8YVF - chains p and X1 of the 71 polymer chains in the assembly; structure by electron microscopy, 2.99 A resolution.

== Chain p ==
Protein: Major carboxysome shell protein CsoS1A
From: Halothiobacillus neapolitanus
Reference sequence: P45689 (CSOSA_HALNC); numbering as in UniProt (aligned over 1-98)
Sequence (98 residues; each row starts with the number of its first residue):
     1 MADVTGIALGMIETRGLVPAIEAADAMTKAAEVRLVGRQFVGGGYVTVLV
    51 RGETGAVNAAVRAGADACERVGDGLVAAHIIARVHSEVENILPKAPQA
Unresolved in the structure: 1-5, 98

== Chain X1 ==
Protein: Carboxysome assembly protein CsoS2B
From: Halothiobacillus neapolitanus
Reference sequence: O85041 (CSOS2_HALNC); residue numbers follow UniProt; this construct covers 592-869
Sequence (279 residues; row label = number of the first residue in the row):
   591 MPFCTSTPEPEAQSTEQSLTCEGQIISGTSVDASDLVTGNEIGEQQLISG
   641 DAYVGAQQTGCLPTSPRFNQTGNVQSMGFKNTNQPEQNFAPGEVMPTDFS
   691 IQTPARSAQNRITGNDIAPSGRITGPGMLATGLITGTPEFRHAARELVGS
   741 PQPMAMAMANRNKAAQAPVVQPEVVATQEKPELVCAPRSDQMDRVSGEGK
   791 ERCHITGDDWSVNKHITGTAGQWASGRNPSMRGNARVVETSAFANRNVPK
   841 PEKPGSKITGSSGNDTQGSLITYSGGARG
Unresolved in the structure: 591-603, 652-869
Sequence notes: initiating methionine (591)
Cystine bridges: C611-C651

== Interface between chain p and chain X1 ==
Residue-residue contacts (25):
  T54(p) with Y643(X1)
  G55(p) with Y643(X1)
  N58(p) with Y643(X1)
  V61(p) with I638(X1), hydrophobic
  R62(p) with I632(X1); G633(X1), hydrogen bond (side chain-backbone); E634(X1); Q636(X1), hydrogen bond (side chain-backbone); I638(X1); V644(X1); T649(X1)
  A65(p) with Q636(X1)
  D66(p) with I632(X1); Q636(X1)
  E69(p) with Q636(X1)
  A78(p) with I638(X1); S639(X1), hydrogen bond (backbone-backbone)
  H79(p) with S639(X1), hydrogen bond (side chain-backbone); G640(X1), hydrogen bond (side chain-backbone)
  I80(p) with I638(X1), hydrophobic; S639(X1), hydrogen bond (backbone-backbone); G640(X1); D641(X1), hydrogen bond (backbone-backbone)
  I81(p) with D641(X1)
  A82(p) with D641(X1)
Other interface residues (no listed pair), chain p (14 interface residues in all): A63
Other interface residues (no listed pair), chain X1 (12 interface residues in all): L637

== Overview ==
Chain p and chain X1 form an interface of 14 and 12 residues respectively, with 7 hydrogen bonds. Among the
polar pairs are R62(p)-G633(X1), R62(p)-Q636(X1) and H79(p)-S639(X1).
Chain p is Major carboxysome shell protein CsoS1A and chain X1 is Carboxysome assembly protein CsoS2B, both
from Halothiobacillus neapolitanus; the structure, cryo-EM structure of carboxysomal midi-shell: assembly from
CsoS4A/4B/1A/1B/1C/1D and CsoS2 C-terminal co-expression (T=9 Q=12), was determined by electron microscopy
together with 8YVE, 8YVI and 9F0H from the same study.
